7QOL - chains G and H of the 30 polymer chains in the assembly; structure by electron microscopy, 3.33 A resolution.

Chain G (and H):
Name: Tail hub protein A gp38
Source organism: Bacteroides phage crAss001
Notes: chain H of this document is another copy of the same molecule, construct and numbering; everything in this record applies to it too
UniProtKB: A0A385DTH1 (A0A385DTH1_9CAUD); residues 1-215 here = UniProt positions 1-215
Amino-acid sequence (215 residues; row label = number of the first residue in the row):
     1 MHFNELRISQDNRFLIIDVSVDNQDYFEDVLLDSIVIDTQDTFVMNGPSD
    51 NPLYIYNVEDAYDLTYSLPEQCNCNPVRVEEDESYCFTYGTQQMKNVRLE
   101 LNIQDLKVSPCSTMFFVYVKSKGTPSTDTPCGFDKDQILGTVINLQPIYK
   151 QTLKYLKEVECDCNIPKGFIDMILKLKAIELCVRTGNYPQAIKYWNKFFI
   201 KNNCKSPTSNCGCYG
Disordered / not traced: 64-90, 205-215 (chain H: 64-90)
Cystine bridges: C111-C204

Chain G / chain H interface:
Cross-chain cystine bridges: C131(G)-C211(H)
Residue-residue contacts (35):
  Q24(G) - R98(H)  hydrogen bond
  Y26(G) - E100(H)  hydrogen bond
  P130(G) - F14(H)  hydrophobic
  P130(G) - E100(H)
  C131(G) - D11(H)
  C131(G) - R13(H)
  C131(G) - F14(H)
  C131(G) - C211(H)  disulfide
  C131(G) - Y214(H)
  G132(G) - D11(H)
  G132(G) - Y214(H)  hydrogen bond (backbone-side chain)
  F133(G) - F14(H)  hydrophobic
  F133(G) - I16(H)  hydrophobic
  F133(G) - E100(H)
  D134(G) - Y214(H)
  D136(G) - G215(H)
  L174(G) - P166(H)  hydrophobic
  L174(G) - F169(H)
  L174(G) - I170(H)  hydrophobic
  K175(G) - V159(H)
  K177(G) - F169(H)
  K177(G) - I173(H)
  A178(G) - L156(H)  hydrophobic
  A178(G) - F169(H)
  L181(G) - Y149(H)  hydrophobic
  L181(G) - T152(H)
  L181(G) - L153(H)
  L181(G) - L156(H)  hydrophobic
  C182(G) - L156(H)  hydrophobic
  R184(G) - Y149(H)  hydrogen bond
  T185(G) - Y149(H)
  T185(G) - L153(H)
  Q190(G) - L156(H)
  Q190(G) - K157(H)
  Y194(G) - E160(H)  hydrogen bond
Also at the interface, not in a pair above, chain G (20 interface residues in all): K167, N187
Also at the interface, not in a pair above, chain H (21 interface residues in all): D162

Overview:
Chain G and chain H form an interface of 20 and 21 residues respectively, with 1 disulfide bond and 5 hydrogen
bonds. Polar contacts include Q24(G)-R98(H), Y26(G)-E100(H) and G132(G)-Y214(H).
Both chains are Tail hub protein A gp38 (Bacteroides phage crAss001). Entry 7QOL (Tail assembly of the
phicrAss001 virion with C6 symmetry imposed) was determined by electron microscopy (same publication as 7QOG,
7QOH, 7QOI, 7QOJ and 7QOK).
